7Q12 - chains G and C of the 8 polymer chains in the assembly; structure by electron microscopy, 3.70 A resolution.

== Chain G ==
Protein: Glycogenin-1
From: Homo sapiens
Notes: EC 2.4.1.186
UniProtKB: P46976 (GLYG_HUMAN); numbering as in UniProt (aligned over 1-350)
Chain sequence (350 residues; numbered 1 to 350; the number before each row is that of its first residue):
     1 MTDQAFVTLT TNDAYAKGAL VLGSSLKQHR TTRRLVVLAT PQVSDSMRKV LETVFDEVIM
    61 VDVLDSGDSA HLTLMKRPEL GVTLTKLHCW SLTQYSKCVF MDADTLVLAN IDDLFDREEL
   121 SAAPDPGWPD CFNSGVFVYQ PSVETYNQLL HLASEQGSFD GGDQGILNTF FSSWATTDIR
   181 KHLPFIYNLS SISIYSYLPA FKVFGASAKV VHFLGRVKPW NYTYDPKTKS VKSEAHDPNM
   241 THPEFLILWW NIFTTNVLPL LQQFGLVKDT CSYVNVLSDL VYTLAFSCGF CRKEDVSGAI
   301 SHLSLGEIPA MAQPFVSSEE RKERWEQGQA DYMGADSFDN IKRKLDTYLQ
Not modelled in the structure: 1-317, 350
Swiss-Prot annotation at these positions:
  - region: S301 to M333 (Interaction with GYS1)
  - binding site (UDP): L9, T11, N12, Y15, R77, D102, A103, D104, H212, G215, K218
  - binding site (UDP-alpha-D-glucose): L9, T11, N12, Y15, R77, K86, D102, A103, D104, N133, S134, D160, D163, Q164, G215, K218
  - binding site (Mn(2+)): D102, D104, H212
  - site: K86 (Important for catalytic activity)
  - modified residue: T2 (N-acetylthreonine), S44 (Phosphoserine)
  - glycosylation: Y195 (O-linked (Glc...) tyrosine)
  - natural variant: A16 (A16P: In PGBM2), T83 (T83M: In GSD15), D102 (D102H: In PGBM2)
  - mutagenesis: Y195 (Y195F: Loss of glucosylation)

== Chain C ==
Protein: Glycogen [starch] synthase, muscle
From: Homo sapiens
Notes: EC 2.4.1.11
UniProtKB: P13807 (GYS1_HUMAN); numbering as in UniProt (aligned over 1-737)
Chain sequence (737 residues; numbered 1 to 737; the number before each row is that of its first residue):
     1 MPLNRTLSMS SLPGLEDWED EFDLENAVLF EVAWEVANKV GGIYTVLQTK AKVTGDEWGD
    61 NYFLVGPYTE QGVRTQVELL EAPTPALKRT LDSMNSKGCK VYFGRWLIEG GPLVVLLDVG
   121 ASAWALERWK GELWDTCNIG VPWYDREAND AVLFGFLTTW FLGEFLAQSE EKPHVVAHFH
   181 EWLAGVGLCL CRARRLPVAT IFTTHATLLG RYLCAGAVDF YNNLENFNVD KEAGERQIYH
   241 RYCMERAAAH CAHVFTTVSQ ITAIEAQHLL KRKPDIVTPN GLNVKKFSAM HEFQNLHAQS
   301 KARIQEFVRG HFYGHLDFNL DKTLYFFIAG RYEFSNKGAD VFLEALARLN YLLRVNGSEQ
   361 TVVAFFIMPA RTNNFNVETL KGQAVRKQLW DTANTVKEKF GRKLYESLLV GSLPDMNKML
   421 DKEDFTMMKR AIFATQRQSF PPVCTHNMLD DSSDPILTTI RRIGLFNSSA DRVKVIFHPE
   481 FLSSTSPLLP VDYEEFVRGC HLGVFPSYYE PWGYTPAECT VMGIPSISTN LSGFGCFMEE
   541 HIADPSAYGI YILDRRFRSL DDSCSQLTSF LYSFCQQSRR QRIIQRNRTE RLSDLLDWKY
   601 LGRYYMSARH MALSKAFPEH FTYEPNEADA AQGYRYPRPA SVPPSPSLSR HSSPHQSEDE
   661 EDPRNGPLEE DGERYDEDEE AAKDRRNIRA PEWPRRASCT SSTSGSKRNS VDTATSSSLS
   721 TPSEPLSPTS SLGEERN
Not modelled in the structure: 1-28, 619-737
Swiss-Prot annotation at these positions:
  - binding site (UDP): K39, R331, T515
  - binding site (UDP-alpha-D-glucose): H205, R211, R331, E510, W512, G513
  - binding site (alpha-D-glucose 6-phosphate): H291, E292, Q294, H297, K301, H501, R582, R586
  - modified residue: S8 (Phosphoserine), S11 (Phosphoserine), S412 (Phosphoserine), S641 (Phosphoserine), S645 (Phosphoserine), S649 (Phosphoserine), S652 (Phosphoserine), S653 (Phosphoserine), S657 (Phosphoserine), S698 (Phosphoserine), T700 (Phosphothreonine), S710 (Phosphoserine), T721 (Phosphothreonine), S727 (Phosphoserine), S731 (Phosphoserine)
  - natural variant: G464 (G464S: In NIDDM)
Residues lining bound ligands:
  - 6-O-phosphono-alpha-D-glucopyranose (G6P), molecule 1: A289, H291, E292
  - 6-O-phosphono-alpha-D-glucopyranose (G6P), molecule 2: Q294, H297, A298, K301, H501, R579, R582, I583, R586
From the paper describing this entry:
  - binding site for 6-O-phosphono-alpha-D-glucopyranose: H291, E292, Q294, K301, H501, R579, R582, R586
  - mutagenesis - R582A/R586A: abolished binding to 6-O-phosphono-alpha-D-glucopyranose

== Chain G / chain C interface ==
Residue-residue contacts - 39 pairs, chain G then chain C:
  S318(G) with W134(C), hydrogen bond
  R321(G) with W134(C); N138(C), hydrogen bond
  K322(G) with W134(C)
  W325(G) with W134(C), hydrophobic; N138(C); I139(C); G140(C); V141(C), hydrogen bond (backbone-backbone)
  E326(G) with K130(C); V141(C); P142(C); W143(C), hydrogen bond (backbone-backbone)
  Q327(G) with W143(C); Y144(C), hydrogen bond (backbone-side chain)
  G328(G) with Y144(C); Q237(C)
  A330(G) with Y239(C), hydrophobic
  D331(G) with Y239(C)
  Y332(G) with D230(C); K231(C); G234(C); E235(C)
  D336(G) with Y239(C)
  S337(G) with Y239(C)
  F338(G) with Y239(C); C243(C); R246(C); A247(C)
  I341(G) with C137(C); N138(C)
  K342(G) with R246(C); H250(C), hydrogen bond
  K344(G) with N138(C)
  L345(G) with H250(C)
  Y348(G) with D135(C), hydrogen bond (side chain-backbone); A193(C), hydrophobic; R195(C), hydrogen bond (backbone-side chain)
  L349(G) with R192(C)
Also at the interface, not in a pair above, chain C (26 interface residues in all): T136, Y242

== In short ==
19 residues of chain G and 26 residues of chain C are in contact, with 8 hydrogen bonds. Polar pairs include
S318(G)-W134(C), R321(G)-N138(C) and Q327(G)-Y144(C). Bound to chain C: 6-O-phosphono-alpha-D-glucopyranose.
The paper reports a binding site for 6-O-phosphono-alpha-D-glucopyranose at H291(C), E292(C) and Q294(C) among
others; R582A/R586A of chain C abolish binding to 6-O-phosphono-alpha-D-glucopyranose.
Chain G is Glycogenin-1 and chain C is Glycogen [starch] synthase, muscle, both from Homo sapiens; the
structure, Human GYS1-GYG1 complex activated state bound to glucose-6-phosphate, was determined by electron
microscopy, deposited together with 7Q0B, 7Q0S and 7Q13.
